Entry 8WC9 (electron microscopy, 3.20 A resolution); this record covers chains A and R of the 5 polymer chains in the assembly.

== Chain A ==
Name: Engineered G-alpha-q subunit
From: Homo sapiens
Sequence (361 residues; row label = number of the first residue in the row; note: 26 numbers in that range are skipped by the numbering (no residue carries them; nothing is unmodelled there)):
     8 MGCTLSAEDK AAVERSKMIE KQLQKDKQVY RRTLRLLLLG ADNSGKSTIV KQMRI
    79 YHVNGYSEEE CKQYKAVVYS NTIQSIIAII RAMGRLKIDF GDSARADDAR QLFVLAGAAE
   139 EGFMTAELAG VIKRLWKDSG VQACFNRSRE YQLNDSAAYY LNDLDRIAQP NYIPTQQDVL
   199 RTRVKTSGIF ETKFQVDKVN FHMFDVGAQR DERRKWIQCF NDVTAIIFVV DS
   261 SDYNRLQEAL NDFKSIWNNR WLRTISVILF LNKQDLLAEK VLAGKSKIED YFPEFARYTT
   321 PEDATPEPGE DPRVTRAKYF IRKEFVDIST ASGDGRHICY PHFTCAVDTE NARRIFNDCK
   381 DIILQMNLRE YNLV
Unresolved in the structure: 8-14, 79-203, 261-263, 304, 321-322, 353-354

== Chain R ==
Name: Trace amine-associated receptor 1
From: Mus musculus
Reference sequence: Q923Y8 (TAAR1_MOUSE); numbering as in UniProt (aligned over 1-332)
Sequence (332 residues; row label = number of the first residue in the row):
     1 MHLCHAITNI SHRNSDWSRE VQASLYSLMS LIILATLVGN LIVIISISHF KQLHTPTNWL
    61 LHSMAIVDFL LGCLIMPCSM VRTVERCWYF GEILCKVHTS TDIMLSSASI FHLAFISIDR
   121 YCAVCDPLRY KAKINISTIL VMILVSWSLP AVYAFGMIFL ELNLKGVEEL YRSQVSDLGG
   181 CSPFFSKVSG VLAFMTSFYI PGSVMLFVYY RIYFIAKGQA RSINRTNVQV GLEGKSQAPQ
   241 SKETKAAKTL GIMVGVFLVC WCPFFLCTVL DPFLGYVIPP SLNDALYWFG YLNSALNPMV
   301 YAFFYPWFRR ALKMVLLGKI FQKDSSRSKL FL
Unresolved in the structure: 1-24, 178, 221-244, 311-332
Cystine bridges: Cys95-Cys181
Residues lining bound ligands: 2-(4-bromophenyl)ethanamine (VMT): Asp102, Ile103, Ser106, Tyr153, Ala193, Trp261, Phe264, Phe265, Tyr287, Tyr291
Curated features (UniProtKB/Swiss-Prot):
  - region: Gln174 to Phe185 (Extracellular Loop 2 (ECL2))
  - binding site (2-phenylethylamine): Asp102
  - glycosylation: Asn9 (N-linked (GlcNAc...) asparagine)
  - mutagenesis: Asp102 (D102A: Abolished activation of G(s) G alpha proteins in response to agonist-binding), Ile103 (I103A: Reduced activation of G(q)/G(11) and G(s) G alpha proteins in response to agonist-binding), Ser106 (S106A: Reduced activation of G(s) G alpha proteins in response to beta-phenylethylamine-binding. Does not affect activation of G(q) G alpha proteins in response to cyclohexylamine-binding), Tyr153 (Y153A: Reduced activation of G(s) G alpha proteins in response to beta-phenylethylamine-binding. Does not affect activation of G(q) G alpha proteins in response to cyclohexylamine-binding), Pro183 (P183A: Reduced activation of G(s) G alpha proteins in response to beta-phenylethylamine-binding. Does not affect activation of G(q) G alpha proteins in response to cyclohexylamine-binding), Phe185 (F185A: Reduced activation of G(q)/G(11) and G(s) G alpha proteins in response to agonist-binding), Trp261 (W261A: Abolished activation of G alpha proteins in response to 3-iodothyronamine-binding), Phe264 (F264A: Abolished activation of G alpha proteins in response to 3-iodothyronamine-binding), Phe265 (F265A: Reduced activation of G(q)/G(11) and G(s) G alpha proteins in response to agonist-binding), Tyr287 (Y287A: Reduced activation of Taar1 in response to agonist-binding), Tyr291 (Y291A: Abolished activation of G(s) G alpha proteins in response to beta-phenylethylamine-binding. Does not affect activation of G(q) G alpha proteins in response to cyclohexylamine-binding)

== Interface between chain A and chain R ==
Residue-residue contacts (28; chain A residue first):
  Arg38(A) with Lys131(R); Asn135(R)
  Arg39(A) with Ala132(R)
  Leu41(A) with Leu128(R), hydrophobic
  Val217(A) with Arg129(R)
  Phe376(A) with Leu128(R), hydrophobic
  Lys380(A) with Pro127(R); Leu128(R)
  Ile383(A) with Pro127(R); Leu128(R), hydrophobic
  Leu384(A) with Val124(R); Pro127(R), hydrophobic
  Gln385(A) with Gln219(R), hydrogen bond (side chain-backbone)
  Asn387(A) with Ala123(R), hydrogen bond (side chain-backbone); Pro127(R)
  Leu388(A) with Val124(R), hydrophobic
  Glu390(A) with Tyr305(R); Trp307(R), hydrogen bond
  Tyr391(A) with Arg120(R); Ala123(R); Tyr130(R); Tyr305(R), hydrophobic
  Asn392(A) with Thr249(R), hydrogen bond (backbone-side chain); Phe304(R), hydrogen bond (side chain-backbone); Tyr305(R)
  Leu393(A) with Ala246(R); Leu250(R), hydrophobic
  Val394(A) with Ala220(R), hydrophobic
Also at the interface, not in a pair above, chain A (17 interface residues in all): Gln35
Also at the interface, not in a pair above, chain R (22 interface residues in all): Cys125, Ile212, Ala216, Lys245

== In short ==
17 residues of chain A face 22 of chain R across their interface, with 5 hydrogen bonds. Among the polar pairs
are Gln385(A)-Gln219(R), Asn387(A)-Ala123(R) and Glu390(A)-Trp307(R). Bound to chain R:
2-(4-bromophenyl)ethanamine.
Chain A is Engineered G-alpha-q subunit (Homo sapiens) and chain R is Trace amine-associated receptor 1 (Mus
musculus); the structure, Cryo-EM structure of the ZH8651-bound mTAAR1-Gq complex, was determined by electron
microscopy, deposited together with 8WC3, 8WC4, 8WC5, 8WC6, 8WC7, 8WC8, 8WCA and 8WCB.
